Entry 8K1T (electron microscopy, 2.48 A resolution); this record covers chains C and D of the 12 polymer chains in the assembly.

Chain C (and D):
Name: Ktr system potassium uptake protein A
Organism: Bacillus subtilis
Notes: chain D of this document is another copy of the same molecule, construct and numbering; everything in this record applies to it too
Reference sequence: O32080 (KTRA_BACSU); numbering as in UniProt (aligned over 1-222)
Amino-acid sequence (222 residues; numbered 1 to 222; the number before each row is that of its first residue):
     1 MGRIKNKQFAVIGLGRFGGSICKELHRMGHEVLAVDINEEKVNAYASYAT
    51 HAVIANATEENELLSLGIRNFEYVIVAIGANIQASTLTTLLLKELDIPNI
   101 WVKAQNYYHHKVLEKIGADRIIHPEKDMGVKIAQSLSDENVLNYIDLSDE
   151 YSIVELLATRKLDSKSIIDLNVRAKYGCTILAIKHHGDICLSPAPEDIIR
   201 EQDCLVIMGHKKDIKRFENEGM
Unresolved in the structure: 1-6, 157-159, 173-178, 193-204, 218-222 (chain D: 1-6, 157-159, 202-204, 221-222)
Curated features (UniProtKB/Swiss-Prot):
  - binding site (NAD(+)): R16, D36 to N38, N56, A57, I78 to A80, K103 to Q105, H109, E125
Ion coordination: Na+: E125 (together with ATP) (shared with E125(D) of chain D)
Ligand contacts: ATP (adenosine-5'-triphosphate): I12, G13, L14, G15, R16, F17, G18, V35, D36, I37, N38, K41, A55, N56, A57, T58, A77, I78, G79, A80, N81, A84, K103, E125
What the authors report for this chain:
  - mutagenesis - E125Q: abolished stability in response to Na+
  - mutagenesis - E125Q: abolished stability in response to Ca2+
  - mutagenesis - E125Q: decreased binding to Ktr system potassium uptake protein B

Interface between chain C and chain D:
Contacting residue pairs (86):
  K7(C) - L136(D)
  K7(C) - S137(D)
  K7(C) - E139(D)  salt bridge
  F9(C) - L136(D)
  R16(C) - R16(D)
  R16(C) - G79(D)  hydrogen bond (side chain-backbone)
  R16(C) - K103(D)
  R16(C) - Q105(D)
  R16(C) - E125(D)  salt bridge
  R16(C) - K126(D)
  F17(C) - E125(D)
  F17(C) - M128(D)
  F17(C) - G129(D)
  F17(C) - I132(D)  hydrophobic
  S20(C) - K126(D)  hydrogen bond (side chain-backbone)
  S20(C) - G129(D)
  S20(C) - V130(D)
  I21(C) - G129(D)
  I21(C) - I132(D)  hydrophobic
  I21(C) - L136(D)  hydrophobic
  E24(C) - V130(D)
  E24(C) - A133(D)
  E24(C) - Q134(D)  hydrogen bond
  L25(C) - A133(D)
  R27(C) - Q134(D)
  M28(C) - Q134(D)
  M28(C) - S137(D)
  H30(C) - S137(D)  hydrogen bond
  Y73(C) - L136(D)  hydrophobic
  I75(C) - L136(D)  hydrophobic
  G79(C) - R16(D)  hydrogen bond (backbone-side chain)
  W101(C) - I132(D)  hydrophobic
  W101(C) - S135(D)
  W101(C) - L136(D)  hydrophobic
  K103(C) - R16(D)
  Q105(C) - R16(D)
  R120(C) - I132(D)
  R120(C) - S135(D)  hydrogen bond
  P124(C) - M128(D)
  E125(C) - R16(D)  salt bridge
  E125(C) - F17(D)
  E125(C) - E125(D)
  K126(C) - S20(D)  hydrogen bond (backbone-side chain)
  D127(C) - M128(D)
  M128(C) - P124(D)
  M128(C) - D127(D)
  M128(C) - M128(D)  hydrophobic
  G129(C) - F17(D)
  G129(C) - S20(D)
  G129(C) - I21(D)
  V130(C) - S20(D)
  V130(C) - E24(D)
  K131(C) - K131(D)
  I132(C) - F17(D)  hydrophobic
  I132(C) - I21(D)  hydrophobic
  I132(C) - R120(D)
  A133(C) - E24(D)
  A133(C) - L25(D)
  Q134(C) - E24(D)  hydrogen bond
  Q134(C) - R27(D)
  Q134(C) - M28(D)
  S135(C) - W101(D)
  S135(C) - R120(D)
  L136(C) - K7(D)
  L136(C) - F9(D)
  L136(C) - I21(D)  hydrophobic
  L136(C) - L25(D)  hydrophobic
  L136(C) - Y73(D)  hydrophobic
  L136(C) - I75(D)  hydrophobic
  L136(C) - W101(D)  hydrophobic
  S137(C) - K7(D)
  S137(C) - M28(D)
  S137(C) - H30(D)  hydrogen bond
  E139(C) - K7(D)  salt bridge
  N143(C) - I145(D)
  I145(C) - N143(D)
  I145(C) - I145(D)  hydrophobic
  S148(C) - K184(D)
  Y151(C) - I189(D)  hydrophobic
  Y151(C) - L191(D)  hydrophobic
  L181(C) - L181(D)  hydrophobic
  L181(C) - M208(D)
  K184(C) - S148(D)
  I189(C) - Y151(D)  hydrophobic
  L191(C) - Y151(D)  hydrophobic
  M208(C) - L181(D)
Also at the interface, not in a pair above, chain C (49 interface residues in all): A80, I122, L147, I153, E155, V206, G209
Also at the interface, not in a pair above, chain D (50 interface residues in all): A80, I122, L147, I153, E155, A182, V206, G209

Overview:
49 residues of chain C face 50 of chain D across their interface; the contacts include 9 hydrogen bonds and 4
salt bridges. Polar contacts include K7(C)-E139(D), R16(C)-E125(D) and R16(C)-G79(D). The paper reports that
E125Q of chain C abolishes stability in response to Na+; E125Q of chain C abolishes stability in response to
Ca2+.
Chain C and chain D are both Ktr system potassium uptake protein A (Bacillus subtilis); the structure,
Potassium transporter KtrAB from Bacillus subtilis in ATP-bound state with addition of MgCl2, was determined
by electron microscopy, deposited together with 8K1S, 8K1U, 8XMH and 8XMI.
